9C2T - chains A and E of the 7 polymer chains in the assembly; structure by electron microscopy, 3.10 A resolution.

[Chain A (and E)]
Molecule: Capsid protein 2
Organism: Human parvovirus B19
Notes: chain E of this document is another copy of the same molecule, construct and numbering; everything in this record applies to it too
UniProt: Q784T0 (Q784T0_PAVHB); numbering as in UniProt (aligned over 2-554)
Chain sequence (553 residues; each row starts with the number of its first residue):
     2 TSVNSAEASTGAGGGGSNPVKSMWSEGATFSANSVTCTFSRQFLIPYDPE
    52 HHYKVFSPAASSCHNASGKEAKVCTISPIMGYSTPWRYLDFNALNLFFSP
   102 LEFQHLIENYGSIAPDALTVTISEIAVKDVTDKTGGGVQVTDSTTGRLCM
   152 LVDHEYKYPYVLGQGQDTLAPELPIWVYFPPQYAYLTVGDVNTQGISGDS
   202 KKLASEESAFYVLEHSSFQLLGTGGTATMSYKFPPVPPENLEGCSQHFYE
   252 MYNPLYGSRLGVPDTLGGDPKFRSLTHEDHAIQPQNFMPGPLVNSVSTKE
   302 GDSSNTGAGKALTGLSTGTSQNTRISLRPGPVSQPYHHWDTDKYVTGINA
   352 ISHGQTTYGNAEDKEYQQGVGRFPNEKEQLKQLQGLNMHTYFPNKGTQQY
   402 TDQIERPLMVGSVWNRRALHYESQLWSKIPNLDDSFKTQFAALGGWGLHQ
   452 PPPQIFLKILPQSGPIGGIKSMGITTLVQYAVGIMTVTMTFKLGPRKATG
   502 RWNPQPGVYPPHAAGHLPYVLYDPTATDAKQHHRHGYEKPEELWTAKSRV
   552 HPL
Disordered / not traced: 63-72, 303-311, 359-368, 395-401

[Chain A / chain E interface]
Residue-residue contacts (218):
  Phe57(A) - Pro255(E)  hydrophobic
  Phe57(A) - His281(E)
  Cys75(A) - Ala282(E)
  Thr76(A) - His281(E)
  Thr76(A) - Ala282(E)
  Ile77(A) - Leu384(E)  hydrophobic
  Ile77(A) - Met389(E)  hydrophobic
  Ile80(A) - Glu251(E)
  Ile80(A) - His281(E)
  Ser84(A) - Leu256(E)
  Arg88(A) - Tyr257(E)
  Tyr89(A) - Asn254(E)  hydrogen bond
  Lys158(A) - Gly501(E)
  Lys158(A) - Pro553(E)
  Pro160(A) - Gln247(E)
  Pro160(A) - Pro553(E)  hydrophobic
  Tyr161(A) - Met252(E)
  Tyr161(A) - Leu554(E)
  Val162(A) - Met252(E)
  Val162(A) - Tyr253(E)
  Gly164(A) - Asn287(E)  hydrogen bond (backbone-side chain)
  Gln165(A) - Met252(E)
  Gln165(A) - Tyr253(E)
  Gln165(A) - Gln284(E)
  Gln165(A) - Asn287(E)  hydrogen bond
  Gly166(A) - Ser259(E)  hydrogen bond (backbone-side chain)
  Gly166(A) - Arg260(E)  hydrogen bond (backbone-backbone)
  Gly166(A) - Leu261(E)
  Gln167(A) - Tyr253(E)
  Gln167(A) - Asn254(E)  hydrogen bond (side chain-backbone)
  Gln167(A) - Tyr257(E)  hydrogen bond (side chain-backbone)
  Gln167(A) - Gly258(E)
  Gln167(A) - Ser259(E)
  Gln167(A) - Arg260(E)
  Gln167(A) - Gln284(E)
  Asp168(A) - Gly258(E)  hydrogen bond (backbone-backbone)
  Asp168(A) - Ser259(E)
  Asp168(A) - Arg260(E)
  Thr169(A) - Tyr257(E)
  Leu170(A) - Arg260(E)
  Pro182(A) - Tyr257(E)
  Gln183(A) - Asn254(E)  hydrogen bond (backbone-side chain)
  Gln183(A) - Leu256(E)
  Gln183(A) - Tyr257(E)  hydrogen bond (backbone-side chain)
  Ala185(A) - Asn254(E)
  Ala185(A) - Pro255(E)
  Ala185(A) - Leu256(E)  hydrophobic
  Tyr186(A) - Pro255(E)
  Leu187(A) - Gln247(E)  hydrogen bond (backbone-side chain)
  Leu187(A) - Glu251(E)
  Leu187(A) - Tyr253(E)
  Leu187(A) - Pro255(E)  hydrophobic
  Thr188(A) - Ser246(E)  hydrogen bond (side chain-backbone)
  Val189(A) - Ser246(E)  hydrogen bond (backbone-backbone)
  Val189(A) - Gln247(E)
  Val189(A) - His248(E)
  Val189(A) - Lys382(E)
  Lys203(A) - His248(E)  hydrogen bond
  Glu207(A) - Arg502(E)  hydrogen bond (backbone-side chain)
  Glu207(A) - Pro505(E)
  Glu207(A) - Gln506(E)
  Glu207(A) - Pro507(E)
  Glu207(A) - Gly508(E)  hydrogen bond (side chain-backbone)
  Glu208(A) - Ser246(E)
  Glu208(A) - Lys378(E)  salt bridge
  Glu208(A) - Lys382(E)  salt bridge
  Glu208(A) - Arg502(E)  hydrogen bond (backbone-side chain)
  Glu208(A) - Pro507(E)
  Glu208(A) - Ser549(E)
  Glu208(A) - Val551(E)
  Ser209(A) - Arg502(E)  hydrogen bond (backbone-side chain)
  Ser209(A) - Asn504(E)  hydrogen bond (backbone-side chain)
  Ala210(A) - Ser246(E)
  Ala210(A) - Arg502(E)
  Phe211(A) - Arg502(E)
  Phe211(A) - Trp503(E)  hydrogen bond (backbone-backbone)
  Phe211(A) - Asn504(E)  hydrogen bond (backbone-side chain)
  Tyr212(A) - Gly501(E)
  Tyr212(A) - Arg502(E)
  Tyr212(A) - Pro553(E)
  Val213(A) - Trp503(E)  hydrophobic
  His216(A) - Trp503(E)
  Pro292(A) - Val411(E)  hydrophobic
  Val294(A) - Phe393(E)  hydrophobic
  Val294(A) - Pro408(E)  hydrophobic
  Val294(A) - Met410(E)  hydrophobic
  Asn295(A) - Phe393(E)
  Asn295(A) - Pro394(E)  hydrogen bond (side chain-backbone)
  Val297(A) - Pro394(E)
  Thr299(A) - Leu267(E)
  Thr299(A) - Gly268(E)  hydrogen bond (side chain-backbone)
  Thr299(A) - Pro271(E)
  Lys300(A) - Gly268(E)  hydrogen bond (backbone-backbone)
  Leu313(A) - Ala282(E)
  Leu313(A) - Ile283(E)  hydrophobic
  Gly315(A) - Tyr392(E)
  Gly315(A) - Pro394(E)
  Leu316(A) - Tyr392(E)
  Leu316(A) - Phe393(E)  hydrophobic
  Ser317(A) - Thr391(E)
  Ser317(A) - Tyr392(E)  hydrogen bond (backbone-backbone)
  Thr318(A) - Leu384(E)
  Thr318(A) - Met389(E)
  Thr318(A) - His390(E)
  Thr318(A) - Thr391(E)
  Thr318(A) - Arg407(E)  hydrogen bond
  Gly319(A) - Met389(E)
  Gly319(A) - His390(E)  hydrogen bond (backbone-backbone)
  Thr320(A) - Met389(E)
  Thr320(A) - His390(E)
  Ser321(A) - Tyr392(E)  hydrogen bond (backbone-side chain)
  Gln322(A) - Tyr392(E)  hydrogen bond (backbone-side chain)
  Arg325(A) - Ala282(E)
  Arg325(A) - Tyr392(E)
  Ile326(A) - Tyr250(E)  hydrophobic
  Ile326(A) - Ala282(E)
  Ile326(A) - Leu384(E)  hydrophobic
  Ser327(A) - Ala282(E)  hydrogen bond (backbone-backbone)
  Ser327(A) - Ile283(E)
  Ser327(A) - Gln284(E)
  Ser327(A) - Gln286(E)
  Leu328(A) - Met289(E)
  Leu328(A) - Pro290(E)
  Arg329(A) - Val263(E)
  Arg329(A) - Pro264(E)
  Arg329(A) - Pro285(E)
  Arg329(A) - Gln286(E)  hydrogen bond (backbone-backbone)
  Pro330(A) - Gln286(E)
  Gly331(A) - Met289(E)
  Pro332(A) - Met289(E)  hydrophobic
  Pro332(A) - Met410(E)  hydrophobic
  Pro332(A) - Val411(E)
  Val333(A) - Val411(E)  hydrophobic
  Ser334(A) - Val411(E)
  Thr347(A) - Pro271(E)
  Thr347(A) - Phe273(E)
  Ile349(A) - Pro264(E)
  Ile349(A) - Leu267(E)  hydrophobic
  Ala351(A) - Gly262(E)
  Ala351(A) - Pro264(E)
  Ala351(A) - Phe273(E)
  Ile352(A) - Leu261(E)  hydrophobic
  Ile352(A) - Gly262(E)
  Ser353(A) - Arg260(E)
  Ser353(A) - Leu261(E)
  Ser353(A) - Gly262(E)  hydrogen bond (backbone-backbone)
  Ser353(A) - Phe273(E)
  His354(A) - Arg260(E)
  His354(A) - Leu261(E)
  Gly355(A) - Arg260(E)
  Gln356(A) - Gly262(E)
  Gln356(A) - Phe273(E)  hydrogen bond (side chain-backbone)
  Gln356(A) - Arg274(E)
  Gln356(A) - Ser275(E)
  Gln369(A) - Asp265(E)
  Gln369(A) - Lys272(E)
  Gln369(A) - Phe273(E)
  Gly370(A) - Lys272(E)
  Gly370(A) - Phe273(E)  hydrogen bond (backbone-backbone)
  Val371(A) - Lys272(E)
  Phe374(A) - Phe273(E)  hydrophobic
  Glu406(A) - Phe393(E)
  Leu409(A) - Leu409(E)  hydrophobic
  Trp415(A) - Val411(E)  hydrophobic
  Glu423(A) - Arg260(E)  hydrogen bond (backbone-side chain)
  Ser424(A) - Arg260(E)
  Gln425(A) - Arg260(E)
  Gln425(A) - Asn287(E)  hydrogen bond
  Ser428(A) - Asn287(E)  hydrogen bond
  Ser428(A) - Phe288(E)
  Lys429(A) - Met252(E)
  Lys429(A) - Phe288(E)
  Lys429(A) - Leu554(E)  hydrogen bond (side chain-backbone)
  Ile430(A) - Phe288(E)  hydrophobic
  Ile430(A) - Val414(E)  hydrophobic
  Pro431(A) - Phe249(E)  hydrophobic
  Pro431(A) - Met252(E)
  Pro431(A) - Phe288(E)
  Pro431(A) - Val414(E)  hydrophobic
  Pro431(A) - Leu554(E)  hydrophobic
  Asn432(A) - Pro553(E)
  Asn432(A) - Leu554(E)
  Leu433(A) - Phe249(E)  hydrophobic
  Leu433(A) - Gln383(E)
  Leu433(A) - Trp415(E)
  Leu433(A) - Asn416(E)
  Leu433(A) - Leu554(E)  hydrophobic
  Asp434(A) - Trp415(E)  hydrogen bond (backbone-backbone)
  Asp434(A) - Asn416(E)  hydrogen bond (backbone-side chain)
  Asp434(A) - Arg417(E)  hydrogen bond (backbone-side chain)
  Asp434(A) - Lys548(E)  salt bridge
  Asp435(A) - Val414(E)
  Asp435(A) - Trp415(E)  hydrogen bond (backbone-backbone)
  Asp435(A) - Arg417(E)  salt bridge
  Asp435(A) - Lys438(E)  salt bridge
  Ser436(A) - Ser413(E)
  Ser436(A) - Val414(E)
  Ser436(A) - Lys438(E)  hydrogen bond (backbone-side chain)
  Phe437(A) - Leu409(E)  hydrophobic
  Phe437(A) - Met410(E)
  Phe437(A) - Val411(E)
  Phe437(A) - Gly412(E)  hydrogen bond (backbone-backbone)
  Phe437(A) - Ser413(E)  hydrogen bond (backbone-backbone)
  Phe437(A) - Trp415(E)  hydrophobic
  Phe437(A) - Phe437(E)  hydrophobic
  Lys438(A) - Val411(E)
  Lys438(A) - Gly412(E)  hydrogen bond (backbone-backbone)
  Thr439(A) - Phe288(E)
  Thr439(A) - Gly412(E)
  Thr439(A) - Ser413(E)
  Thr439(A) - Val414(E)
  Ala442(A) - Asn287(E)
  Ala443(A) - Gln286(E)
  Ala443(A) - Asn287(E)  hydrogen bond (backbone-backbone)
  Leu444(A) - Leu261(E)  hydrophobic
  Leu444(A) - Pro285(E)  hydrophobic
  Leu444(A) - Asn287(E)
  Gly448(A) - Phe288(E)
Other interface residues (no listed pair), chain A (102 interface residues in all): Val74, Tyr157, Tyr184, Gly302, Thr314, Tyr345, Gly372, Phe441
Other interface residues (no listed pair), chain E (79 interface residues in all): Asn241, Cys245, Thr266, Gly269, Asn388, Lys498

[Overview]
102 residues of chain A and 79 residues of chain E are in contact; the contacts include 47 hydrogen bonds and
5 salt bridges. Polar contacts include Glu208(A)-Lys378(E), Glu208(A)-Lys382(E) and Asp434(A)-Lys548(E).
Both chains are Capsid protein 2 (Human parvovirus B19). Entry 9C2T (Infectious B19V capsid) was determined by
electron microscopy, deposited together with 9C4N, 9C27, 9C4F and 9D7K.
